5N5Z - chains A and F of the 18 polymer chains in the assembly; structure by electron microscopy, 7.70 A resolution (low resolution: residue-level contacts below are approximate; hydrogen-bond / salt-bridge calls are withheld).

== Chain A ==
Name: DNA-directed RNA polymerase I subunit RPA190
Organism: Saccharomyces cerevisiae
Notes: EC 2.7.7.6
UniProt: P10964 (RPA1_YEAST); residue numbers follow UniProt; this construct covers 1-1664
Sequence (1664 residues; row label = number of the first residue in the row):
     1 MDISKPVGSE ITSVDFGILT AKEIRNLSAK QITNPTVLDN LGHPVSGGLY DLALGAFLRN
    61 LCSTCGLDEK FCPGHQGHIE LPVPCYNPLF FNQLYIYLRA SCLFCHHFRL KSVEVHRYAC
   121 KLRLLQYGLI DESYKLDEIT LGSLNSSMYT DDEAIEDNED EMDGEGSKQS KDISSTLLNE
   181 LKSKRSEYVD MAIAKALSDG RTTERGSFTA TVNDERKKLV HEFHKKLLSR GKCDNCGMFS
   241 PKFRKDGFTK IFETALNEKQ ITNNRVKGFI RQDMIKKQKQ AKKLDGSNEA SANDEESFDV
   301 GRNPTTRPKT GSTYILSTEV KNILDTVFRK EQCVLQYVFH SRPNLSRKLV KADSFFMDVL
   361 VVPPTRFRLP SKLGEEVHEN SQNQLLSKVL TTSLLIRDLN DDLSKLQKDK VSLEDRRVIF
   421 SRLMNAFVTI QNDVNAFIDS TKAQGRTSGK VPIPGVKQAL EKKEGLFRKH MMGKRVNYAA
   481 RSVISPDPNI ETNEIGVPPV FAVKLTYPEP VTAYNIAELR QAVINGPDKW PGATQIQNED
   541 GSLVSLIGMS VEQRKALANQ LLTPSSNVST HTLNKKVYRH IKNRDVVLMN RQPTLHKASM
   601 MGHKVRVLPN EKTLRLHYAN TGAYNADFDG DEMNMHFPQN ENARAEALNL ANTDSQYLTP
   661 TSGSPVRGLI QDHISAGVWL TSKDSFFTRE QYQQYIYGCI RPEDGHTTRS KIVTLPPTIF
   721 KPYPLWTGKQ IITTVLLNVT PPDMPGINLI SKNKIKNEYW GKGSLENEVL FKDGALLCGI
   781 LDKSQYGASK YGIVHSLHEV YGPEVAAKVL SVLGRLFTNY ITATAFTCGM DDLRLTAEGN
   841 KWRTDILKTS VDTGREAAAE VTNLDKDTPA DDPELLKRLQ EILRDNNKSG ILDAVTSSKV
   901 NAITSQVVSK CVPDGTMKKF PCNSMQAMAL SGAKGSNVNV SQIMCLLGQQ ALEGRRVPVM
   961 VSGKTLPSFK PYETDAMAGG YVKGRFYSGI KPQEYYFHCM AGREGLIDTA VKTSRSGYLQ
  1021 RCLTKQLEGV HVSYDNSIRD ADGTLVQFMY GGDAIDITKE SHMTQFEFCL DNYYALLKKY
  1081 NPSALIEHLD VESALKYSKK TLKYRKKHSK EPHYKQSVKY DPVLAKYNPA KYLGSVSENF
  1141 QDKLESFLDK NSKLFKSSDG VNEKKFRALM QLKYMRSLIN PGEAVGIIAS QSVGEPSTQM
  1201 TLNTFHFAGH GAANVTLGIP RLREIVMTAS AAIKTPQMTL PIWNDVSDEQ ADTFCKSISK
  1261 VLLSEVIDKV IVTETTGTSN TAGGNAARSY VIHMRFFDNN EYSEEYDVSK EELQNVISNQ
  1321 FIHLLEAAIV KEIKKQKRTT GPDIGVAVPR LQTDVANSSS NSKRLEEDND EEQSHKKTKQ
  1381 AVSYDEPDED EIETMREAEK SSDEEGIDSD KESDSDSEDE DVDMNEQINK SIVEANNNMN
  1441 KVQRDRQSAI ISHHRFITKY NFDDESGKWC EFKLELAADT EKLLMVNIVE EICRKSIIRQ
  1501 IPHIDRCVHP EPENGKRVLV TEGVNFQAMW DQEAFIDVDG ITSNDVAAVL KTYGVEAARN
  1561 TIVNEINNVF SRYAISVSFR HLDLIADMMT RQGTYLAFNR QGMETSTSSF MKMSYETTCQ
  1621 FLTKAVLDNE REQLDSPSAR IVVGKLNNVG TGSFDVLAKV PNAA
Unresolved in the structure: 142-173, 274-311, 1007-1015, 1206-1212, 1277-1285, 1340-1439, 1663-1664
Swiss-Prot annotation at these positions:
  - region: P992 to E1004 (Bridging helix)
  - binding site (Zn(2+)): C62, C65, C72, H75, C102, C105, C233, C236
  - binding site (Mg(2+)): D627, D629, D631
  - modified residue (Phosphoserine): S889, S1636
Metal / ion sites: Zn2+ site 1: C62, C72, H75; Zn2+ site 2: C102, C105, C233, C236

== Chain F ==
Name: DNA-directed RNA polymerases I, II, and III subunit RPABC2
Organism: Saccharomyces cerevisiae
UniProt: P20435 (RPAB2_YEAST); residue numbers follow UniProt; this construct covers 1-155
Sequence (155 residues; each row starts with the number of its first residue):
     1 MSDYEEAFND GNENFEDFDV EHFSDEETYE EKPQFKDGET TDANGKTIVT GGNGPEDFQQ
    61 HEQIRRKTLK EKAIPKDQRA TTPYMTKYER ARILGTRALQ ISMNAPVFVD LEGETDPLRI
   121 AMKELAEKKI PLVIRRYLPD GSFEDWSVEE LIVDL
Unresolved in the structure: 1-54, 155
Swiss-Prot annotation at these positions:
  - region: L111 to L132 (Leucine-zipper)
  - modified residue: S24 (Phosphoserine)

== How chain A and chain F interact ==
Residue-residue contacts (58):
  T512(A) with S102(F)
  Y514(A) with S102(F); E114(F); T115(F); P117(F)
  E518(A) with T115(F)
  T572(A) with M103(F)
  N574(A) with S102(F); M103(F)
  R584(A) with D116(F)
  E641(A) with L99(F)
  N642(A) with G95(F); T96(F); L99(F)
  R644(A) with D116(F)
  A645(A) with G95(F)
  N649(A) with R90(F)
  S1033(A) with P139(F)
  Y1034(A) with E89(F); Y137(F)
  D1035(A) with P139(F)
  R1039(A) with P139(F)
  L1085(A) with Y84(F)
  H1088(A) with I152(F)
  N1128(A) with A80(F)
  R1176(A) with Y84(F)
  N1180(A) with K87(F); Y88(F)
  P1181(A) with Y88(F)
  E1183(A) with Y88(F)
  T1651(A) with Y88(F); R92(F)
  G1652(A) with R92(F)
  S1653(A) with Y137(F)
  F1654(A) with Y88(F); E89(F); R92(F); I134(F); R135(F); R136(F); Y137(F)
  D1655(A) with V133(F); I134(F); R135(F); Y137(F)
  V1656(A) with I93(F); L132(F); V133(F)
  L1657(A) with P131(F); L132(F); V133(F); R135(F); D145(F)
  A1658(A) with P131(F); L132(F)
  K1659(A) with P131(F); S147(F); E149(F)
Other interface residues (no listed pair), chain A (37 interface residues in all): L573, L648, L650, A1084, A1130, M1175
Other interface residues (no listed pair), chain F (38 interface residues in all): T81, T82, P83, T86, A91, I101, L118, L138, D154

== Summary ==
Chain A and chain F form an interface of 37 and 38 residues respectively. C62(A), C72(A) and H75(A) coordinate
Zn2+ site 1. Curated annotation (UniProt) lists 8 Zn2+-binding residues and 3 Mg2+-binding residues on chain
A.
Chain A is DNA-directed RNA polymerase I subunit RPA190 and chain F is DNA-directed RNA polymerases I, II, and
III subunit RPABC2, both from Saccharomyces cerevisiae; the structure, Cryo-EM structure of RNA polymerase I
in complex with Rrn3 and Core Factor (Orientation II), was determined by electron microscopy, deposited
together with 5O7X, 5N5Y, 5N60 and 5N61.
